Entry 4RX2 (X-ray diffraction, 2.31 A resolution); this record covers chain A.

Chain A:
Molecule: Beta-lactamase TEM
From: Escherichia coli
Notes: EC 3.5.2.6; fragment: TEM-1 beta-lactamase
Reference sequence: P62593 (BLAT_ECOLX); the author numbering skips numbers that UniProt does not, so the offset changes along the chain: 26-238 = UniProt 24-236; 240-252 = UniProt 237-249; 254-290 = UniProt 250-286
Chain sequence (263 residues; numbered 26 to 290; 2 numbers in that range are skipped by the numbering (no residue carries them; nothing is unmodelled there); the number before each row is that of its first residue):
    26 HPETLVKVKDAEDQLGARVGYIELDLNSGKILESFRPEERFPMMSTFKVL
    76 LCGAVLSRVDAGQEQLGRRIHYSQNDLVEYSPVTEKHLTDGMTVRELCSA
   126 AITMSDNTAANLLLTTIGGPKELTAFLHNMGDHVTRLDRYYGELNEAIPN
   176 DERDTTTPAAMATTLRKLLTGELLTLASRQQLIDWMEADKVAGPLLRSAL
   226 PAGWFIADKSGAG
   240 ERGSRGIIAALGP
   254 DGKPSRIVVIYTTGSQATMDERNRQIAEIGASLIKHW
Not modelled in the structure: 167-174
Construct notes: engineered mutation Y165 (Trp163 in P62593), Y166 (Glu164 in P62593), G167 (Pro165 in P62593), T182 (Met180 in P62593)
Disulfides: C77-C123
Swiss-Prot annotation at these positions:
  - active site: S70 (Acyl-ester intermediate), E168 (Proton acceptor)
  - binding site (substrate): K234 to G236
What the authors report for this chain:
  - contacts within the chain: S70-Y166 (hydrogen bond)
  - conformationally variable residues (order/disorder transition): E168 to P174
  - mutagenesis - W165Y/E166Y/P167G (500-fold), E166Y, E166Y/P167G, P167G (12-fold): decreased catalytic activity on ampicillin
  - mutagenesis - E166Y, P167G (5-fold): decreased catalytic activity on nitrocefin
  - mutagenesis - E166Y (80-fold): decreased catalytic activity on cephalothin
  - mutagenesis - W165Y/E166Y/P167G, E166Y, P167G: unchanged catalytic activity on cefotaxime
  - mutagenesis - W165Y/E166Y/P167G (400-fold), E166Y (15-fold), E166Y/P167G, P167G (35-fold): increased catalytic activity on ceftazidime
  - mutagenesis - P167G: increased catalytic activity on cephalothin
  - mutagenesis - W165Y/E166Y/P167G (Tm change 8.4 degC): decreased stability
  - mutagenesis - W165Y/E166Y/P167G/L201P (Tm 48.3 degC): increased stability (citing earlier work)
  - mutagenesis - W165Y/E166Y/P167G/L201P: unchanged catalytic activity
  - mutagenesis - W165Y/Y166F/P167G: abolished catalytic activity
  - catalytic residues: S70 (citing earlier work)
  - catalytic residues: K73, K234 (proposed by the authors, not directly observed)

Summary:
From UniProt: active-site residues S70 and E168 and 3 substrate-binding residues. From the paper: catalytic
residues S70, K73 and K234; W165Y/E166Y/P167G, E166Y and E166Y/P167G, among others, reduce catalytic activity
on ampicillin; 6 substitutions were tested in all.
Chain A is Beta-lactamase TEM (Escherichia coli); the structure, A triple mutant in the omega-loop of TEM-1
beta-lactamase changes the substrate profile via a large ..., was determined by X-ray diffraction, deposited
together with 4RVA and 4RX3.
